Entry 6VGQ (electron microscopy, 3.50 A resolution); this record covers chains N and G of the 21 polymer chains in the assembly.

Chain N:
Protein: ATP-dependent Clp protease proteolytic subunit 1
From: Mycobacterium tuberculosis
Notes: EC 3.4.21.92
UniProt: P9WPC5 (CLPP1_MYCTU); residues 7-200 here = UniProt positions 7-200
Amino-acid sequence (194 residues; row label = number of the first residue in the row):
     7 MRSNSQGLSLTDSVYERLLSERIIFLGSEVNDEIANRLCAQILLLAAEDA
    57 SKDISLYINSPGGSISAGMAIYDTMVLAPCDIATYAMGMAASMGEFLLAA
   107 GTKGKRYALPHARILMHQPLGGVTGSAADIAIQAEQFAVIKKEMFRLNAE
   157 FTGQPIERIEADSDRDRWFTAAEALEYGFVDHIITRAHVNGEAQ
Not modelled in the structure: 7-14, 193-200
Curated features (UniProtKB/Swiss-Prot):
  - active site: Ser-98 (Nucleophile), His-123
Reported in the primary citation:
  - binding site for Z-Gly-leu-phe-CH2Cl: Ser-98, His-123
  - catalytic residues: Ser-98, His-123
  - mutagenesis - S98A (10-fold): decreased catalytic activity on PKM-AMC

Chain G:
Protein: ATP-dependent Clp protease proteolytic subunit
From: Mycobacterium tuberculosis
Notes: EC 3.4.21.92
UniProt: A0A045HBE0 (A0A045HBE0_MYCTX); residue numbers follow UniProt; this construct covers 15-214
Amino-acid sequence (200 residues; row label = number of the first residue in the row):
    15 ILPSFIEHSSFGVKESNPYNKLFEERIIFLGVQVDDASANDIMAQLLVLE
    65 SLDPDRDITMYINSPGGGFTSLMAIYDTMQYVRADIQTVCLGQAASAAAV
   115 LLAAGTPGKRMALPNARVLIHQPSLSGVIQGQFSDLEIQAAEIERMRTLM
   165 ETTLARHTGKDAGVIRKDTDRDKILTAEEAKDYGIIDTVLEYRKLSAQTA
Not modelled in the structure: 15-30, 211-214

Chain N / chain G interface:
Residue-residue contacts (40):
  Gln-124(N) / Gln-146(G)  hydrogen bond
  Gln-124(N) / Phe-147(G)
  Gln-124(N) / Ser-148(G)  hydrogen bond
  Pro-125(N) / Gln-146(G)
  Pro-125(N) / Phe-147(G)  hydrogen bond (backbone-backbone)
  Leu-126(N) / Gly-145(G)
  Leu-126(N) / Gln-146(G)
  Leu-126(N) / Phe-147(G)
  Gly-127(N) / Gln-144(G)
  Gly-127(N) / Gly-145(G)  hydrogen bond (backbone-backbone)
  Gly-127(N) / Phe-147(G)
  Gly-127(N) / Leu-150(G)
  Gly-128(N) / Val-142(G)
  Gly-128(N) / Ile-143(G)
  Gly-128(N) / Leu-150(G)
  Val-129(N) / Leu-139(G)
  Val-129(N) / Val-142(G)
  Val-129(N) / Ile-143(G)  hydrogen bond (backbone-backbone)
  Val-129(N) / Leu-150(G)  hydrophobic
  Thr-130(N) / Leu-139(G)
  Thr-130(N) / Gly-141(G)
  Thr-130(N) / Val-142(G)
  Gly-131(N) / Leu-139(G)  hydrogen bond (backbone-backbone)
  Ser-132(N) / Gln-136(G)  hydrogen bond
  Ser-132(N) / Ser-138(G)
  Ala-133(N) / Gln-136(G)  hydrogen bond (backbone-side chain)
  Ala-133(N) / Pro-137(G)  hydrogen bond (backbone-backbone)
  Ala-133(N) / Ile-157(G)  hydrophobic
  Ala-133(N) / Arg-161(G)
  Ala-134(N) / Gln-136(G)  hydrogen bond (backbone-side chain)
  Ala-134(N) / Arg-161(G)
  Ile-136(N) / Leu-139(G)  hydrophobic
  Ile-136(N) / Ala-154(G)  hydrophobic
  Ile-136(N) / Ile-157(G)  hydrophobic
  Ala-140(N) / Ala-154(G)  hydrophobic
  Phe-143(N) / Phe-147(G)
  Phe-143(N) / Leu-150(G)  hydrophobic
  Ile-146(N) / Phe-147(G)  hydrophobic
  Lys-147(N) / Glu-151(G)  salt bridge
  Asp-170(N) / Gln-146(G)
Also at the interface, not in a pair above, chain N (19 interface residues in all): Ala-137, Arg-171
Also at the interface, not in a pair above, chain G (18 interface residues in all): Glu-158

In short:
The interface between chain N and chain G involves 19 residues on one side and 18 on the other; the contacts
include 10 hydrogen bonds and 1 salt bridge. Polar pairs include Lys-147(N)/Glu-151(G), Gln-124(N)/Gln-146(G)
and Gln-124(N)/Ser-148(G). From the paper: catalytic residues Ser-98(N) and His-123(N); S98A of chain N
reduces catalytic activity on PKM-AMC.
Here chain N is ATP-dependent Clp protease proteolytic subunit 1 and chain G is ATP-dependent Clp protease
proteolytic subunit, both from Mycobacterium tuberculosis. Entry 6VGQ (ClpP1P2 complex from M. tuberculosis
with GLF-CMK bound to ClpP1) was determined by electron microscopy together with 6VGK and 6VGN from the same
study.
